Entry 7DN2 (electron microscopy, 2.70 A resolution); this record covers chains d and 4 of the 18 polymer chains in the assembly.

== Chain d ==
Name: Major structural protein ORF14
Source organism: Helicobacter pylori bacteriophage KHP30
Reference sequence: I7H0H9 (ORF14_BPKHP); numbering as in UniProt (aligned over 1-381)
Amino-acid sequence (381 residues; numbered 1 to 381; the number before each row is that of its first residue):
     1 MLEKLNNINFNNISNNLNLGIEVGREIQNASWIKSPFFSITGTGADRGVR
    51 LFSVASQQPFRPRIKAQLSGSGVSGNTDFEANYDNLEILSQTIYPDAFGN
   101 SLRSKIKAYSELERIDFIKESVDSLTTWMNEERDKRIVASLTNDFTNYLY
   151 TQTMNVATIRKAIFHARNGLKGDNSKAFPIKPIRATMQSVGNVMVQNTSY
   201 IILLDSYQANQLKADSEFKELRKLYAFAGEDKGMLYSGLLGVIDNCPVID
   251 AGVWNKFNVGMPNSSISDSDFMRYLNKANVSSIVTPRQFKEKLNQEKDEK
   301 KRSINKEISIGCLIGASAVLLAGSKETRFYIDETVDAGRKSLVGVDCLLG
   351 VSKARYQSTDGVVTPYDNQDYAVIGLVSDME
Disordered / not traced: 1-3, 297-303

== Chain 4 ==
Name: Cement protein gp15
Source organism: Helicobacter pylori bacteriophage KHP30
Reference sequence: I7HFW5 (I7HFW5_BPKHP); residue numbers follow UniProt; this construct covers 1-126
Amino-acid sequence (126 residues; each row starts with the number of its first residue):
     1 MKQKVHSVSYLAKAEFKFNNGVYNLVALPSGAEVVKVSLEVVGNPIATST
    51 TSVSVGFEDETTKNYFLTLDNLAVDDASKKHTTSAKDYTATSNKVVVAEV
   101 KNANDNNVKGVLRVLYFLPSVIEVEY

== Chain d / chain 4 interface ==
Pairs across the interface - 18 pairs, chain d then chain 4:
  Lys4(d) with Glu15(4), hydrogen bond (backbone-backbone); Phe16(4); Lys17(4)
  Leu5(d) with Glu15(4)
  Asn6(d) with Lys13(4), hydrogen bond (side chain-backbone); Ala14(4); Glu15(4); Leu25(4)
  Asn7(d) with Glu15(4); Tyr23(4); Asn24(4); Leu25(4)
  Ile8(d) with Asn24(4), hydrogen bond (backbone-backbone); Leu25(4); Val26(4); Ala27(4); Val95(4), hydrophobic
  Phe10(d) with Asn24(4)

== Overview ==
The interface between chain d and chain 4 involves 6 residues on one side and 11 on the other; the contacts
include 3 hydrogen bonds. Among the polar pairs are Asn6(d)-Lys13(4), Lys4(d)-Glu15(4) and Ile8(d)-Asn24(4).
Here chain d is Major structural protein ORF14 and chain 4 is Cement protein gp15, both from Helicobacter
pylori bacteriophage KHP30. Entry 7DN2 (Acidic stable capsid structure of Helicobacter pylori bacteriophage
KHP30) was determined by electron microscopy (same publication as 7DOU and 7F2P).
